Entry 2JTT (solution NMR); this record covers chains A and D of the 4 polymer chains in the assembly.

[Chain A]
Protein: Protein S100-A6
Source organism: Oryctolagus cuniculus
UniProt: P30801 (S10A6_RABIT); residue numbers follow UniProt; this construct covers 1-90
Sequence (90 residues; numbered 1 to 90; the number before each row is that of its first residue):
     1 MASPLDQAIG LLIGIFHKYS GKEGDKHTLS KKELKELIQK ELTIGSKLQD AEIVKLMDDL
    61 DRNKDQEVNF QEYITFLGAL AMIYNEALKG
Curated features (UniProtKB/Swiss-Prot):
  - binding site (Ca(2+)): Thr28, Glu33, Asp61, Asn63, Asp65, Glu67, Glu72
  - modified residue: Lys40 (N6-acetyllysine), Ser46 (Phosphoserine), Lys47 (N6-acetyllysine)

[Chain D]
Protein: Calcyclin-binding protein
Source organism: Mus musculus
Notes: fragment: S100A6 binding domain
UniProt: Q9CXW3 (CYBP_MOUSE); residue numbers follow UniProt; this construct covers 189-219
Sequence (35 residues; numbered 185 to 219; the number before each row is that of its first residue):
   185 GPGSSEGLMN VLKKIYEDGD DDMKRTINKA WVESR
Disordered / not traced: 185-188
Sequence notes: expression tag (185-188)

[Chain A / chain D interface]
Pairs across the interface (31; chain A residue first):
  Leu42(A) with Ile199(D)
  Ile44(A) with Asp202(D)
  Lys47(A) with Asp202(D)
  Gln49(A) with Lys198(D); Asp202(D)
  Glu52(A) with Val195(D); Lys198(D)
  Ile53(A) with Ile199(D)
  Lys55(A) with Glu190(D); Val195(D)
  Leu56(A) with Val195(D); Leu196(D)
  Asp59(A) with Leu192(D); Val195(D); Leu196(D)
  Arg62(A) with Glu190(D)
  Phe76(A) with Leu196(D)
  Leu80(A) with Leu196(D)
  Ala81(A) with Met207(D)
  Ile83(A) with Met193(D); Leu196(D)
  Tyr84(A) with Tyr200(D); Asp205(D); Met207(D)
  Glu86(A) with Tyr200(D); Lys208(D)
  Ala87(A) with Met207(D); Ile211(D)
  Lys89(A) with Trp215(D)
  Gly90(A) with Asn212(D); Trp215(D)
Interface residues without a listed pair, chain A (21 interface residues in all): Ala79, Asn85
Interface residues without a listed pair, chain D (17 interface residues in all): Lys197, Gly203

[Overview]
21 residues of chain A and 17 residues of chain D are in contact. UniProt lists 7 Ca2+-binding residues on
chain A.
Chain A is Protein S100-A6 (Oryctolagus cuniculus) and chain D is Calcyclin-binding protein (Mus musculus);
the structure, Solution structure of calcium loaded S100A6 bound to C-terminal Siah-1 interacting protein, was
determined by solution NMR.
